7LGF - chains N and R of the 21 polymer chains in the assembly; structure by electron microscopy, 6.10 A resolution (low resolution: residue-level contacts below are approximate; hydrogen-bond / salt-bridge calls are withheld).

Chain N (and R):
Protein: Capsid protein
Organism: Escherichia phage Qbeta
Notes: chain R of this document is another copy of the same molecule, construct and numbering; everything in this record applies to it too
Reference sequence: P03615 (CAPSD_BPQBE); residues 0-132 here correspond to UniProt positions 1-133 (UniProt number = residue number + 1)
Sequence (133 residues; numbered 0 to 132; the number before each row is that of its first residue; numbering starts at 0):
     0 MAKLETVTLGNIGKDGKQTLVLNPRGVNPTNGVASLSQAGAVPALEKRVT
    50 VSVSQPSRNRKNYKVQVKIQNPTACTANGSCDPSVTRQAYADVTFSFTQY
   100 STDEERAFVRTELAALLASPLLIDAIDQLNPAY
Unresolved in the structure: 0
Swiss-Prot annotation at these positions:
  - site: Tyr89 (RNA-binding)

Chain N / chain R interface:
Pairs across the interface (23):
  Pro28(N) with Pro28(R); Gly31(R)
  Thr29(N) with Pro28(R); Thr29(R); Asn30(R); Gly31(R)
  Ala40(N) with Ser100(R); Asp102(R); Arg105(R)
  Val41(N) with Gln98(R); Tyr99(R); Ser100(R); Thr101(R)
  Pro42(N) with Tyr62(R); Gln98(R); Ser100(R); Arg105(R)
  Ala43(N) with Gln98(R); Tyr99(R)
  Leu44(N) with Tyr99(R)
  Pro82(N) with Tyr99(R)
  Ser83(N) with Tyr99(R)
  Val84(N) with Tyr99(R)
Other interface residues (no listed pair), chain R (13 interface residues in all): Val26, Phe96

In short:
10 residues of chain N face 13 of chain R across their interface.
Both chains are Capsid protein (Escherichia phage Qbeta). Entry 7LGF (Asymmetric unit for phage Qbeta prolate
particle) was determined by electron microscopy together with 7LGE, 7LGG, 7LGH and 7LHD from the same study.
